PDB entry 8UW2 | X-ray diffraction, 2.20 A resolution | chains A and B

[Chain A]
Molecule: RAC-alpha serine/threonine-protein kinase
Organism: Homo sapiens
UniProtKB: P31749 (AKT1_HUMAN); aligned to UniProt positions 2-446 over residues 2-446
Sequence (438 residues; numbered 2 to 446; 7 numbers in that range are skipped by the numbering (no residue carries them; nothing is unmodelled there); the number before each row is that of its first residue):
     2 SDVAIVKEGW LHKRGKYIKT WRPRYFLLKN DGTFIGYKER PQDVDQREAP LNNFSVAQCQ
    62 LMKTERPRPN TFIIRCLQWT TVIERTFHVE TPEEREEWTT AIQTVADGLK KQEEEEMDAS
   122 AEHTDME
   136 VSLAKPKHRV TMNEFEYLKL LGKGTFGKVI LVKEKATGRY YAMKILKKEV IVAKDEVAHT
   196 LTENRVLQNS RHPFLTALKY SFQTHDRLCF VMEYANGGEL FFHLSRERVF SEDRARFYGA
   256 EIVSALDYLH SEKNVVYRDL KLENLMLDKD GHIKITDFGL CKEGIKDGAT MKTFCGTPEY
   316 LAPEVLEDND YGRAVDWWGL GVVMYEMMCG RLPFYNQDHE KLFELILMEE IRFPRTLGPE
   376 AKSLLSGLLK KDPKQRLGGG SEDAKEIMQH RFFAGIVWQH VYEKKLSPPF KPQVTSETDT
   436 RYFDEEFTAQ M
Disordered / not traced: 2-3, 45-49, 136-144, 188-199, 300-306, 430-431, 438-446
Construct notes: conflict Lys17 (Glu in P31749), Ala120 (Arg121 in P31749), Ala122 (Gly123 in P31749), Glu123 (Ser124 in P31749), His124 (Pro125 in P31749), Thr125 (Ser126 in P31749)
UniProt features mapped onto this chain:
  - active site: Asp274 (Proton acceptor)
  - binding site (1D-myo-inositol 1,3,4,5-tetrakisphosphate): Lys14 to Gly16, Tyr18, Ile19, Arg23 to Arg25, Asn53, Arg86
  - binding site (ATP): Leu156 to Val164, Lys179
  - modified residue: Lys14 (N6-acetyllysine), Lys20 (N6-acetyllysine), Tyr176 (Phosphotyrosine), Thr308 (Phosphothreonine)
  - glycosylation (O-linked (GlcNAc) threonine): Thr305, Thr312
  - cross-link: Lys284 (Glycyl lysine isopeptide (Lys-Gly) (interchain with G-Cter in ubiquitin))
Covalently attached groups: compound XOO linked to Lys17
Small-molecule neighbours: XOO (4-{2-[({4-[(2P)-2-(2-aminopyridin-3-yl)-5-phenyl-3H-imidazo[4,5-b]pyridin-3-yl]phenyl}methyl)amino]ethyl}-2-hydroxybenzaldehyde): Tyr18, Asn53, Asn54, Gln79, Trp80, Ile84, Ser205, Leu210, Thr211, Leu264, Lys268, Val270, Val271, Tyr272, Arg273, Asp274, Ile290, Thr291, Asp292, Lys297, Glu298

[Chain B]
Molecule: NB41
Organism: Lama glama
Sequence (126 residues; each row starts with the number of its first residue):
     1 QVQLQESGGG LVQAGGSLRL SCAASGIDVR IKTMAWYRQA PGKQRELLAS VLVSGSTNYA
    61 DPVKGRFTIS RDNAKNTVYL QMNKLIPDDT AVYYCNTYGR LRRDVWGPGT QVTVSSHHHH
   121 HHEPEA
Disordered / not traced: 115-126
Disulfides: Cys22-Cys95

[Interface between chain A and chain B]
Contacting residue pairs - 26 pairs, chain A then chain B:
  Glu115(A) with Arg103(B), salt bridge
  Asp119(A) with Ile31(B); Lys32(B), salt bridge; Thr33(B), hydrogen bond (backbone-backbone); Tyr98(B); Gly99(B), hydrogen bond (side chain-backbone)
  Ala120(A) with Ile31(B), hydrogen bond (backbone-backbone); Val53(B)
  Ala122(A) with Thr33(B), hydrogen bond (backbone-side chain); Leu52(B); Tyr98(B), hydrophobic
  Glu123(A) with Leu52(B)
  His124(A) with Leu47(B); Ser50(B), hydrogen bond; Asn58(B), hydrogen bond
  Thr125(A) with Tyr98(B)
  Asp126(A) with Thr33(B); Ala35(B); Tyr37(B), hydrogen bond (backbone-side chain); Leu47(B); Tyr98(B); Leu101(B)
  Met127(A) with Leu47(B), hydrophobic; Leu101(B); Arg102(B), hydrogen bond (backbone-side chain)
  Glu128(A) with Arg45(B)
Interface residues without a listed pair, chain A (12 interface residues in all): Glu116, Met118
Interface residues without a listed pair, chain B (19 interface residues in all): Met34, Asn96, Thr97

[Overview]
12 residues of chain A and 19 residues of chain B are in contact; the contacts include 8 hydrogen bonds and 2
salt bridges. Polar pairs include Glu115(A)-Arg103(B), Asp119(A)-Lys32(B) and Asp119(A)-Gly99(B). Compound XOO
is covalently linked to Lys17(A).
Chain A is RAC-alpha serine/threonine-protein kinase (Homo sapiens) and chain B is NB41 (Lama glama); the
structure, Structure of AKT1(E17K) with compound 3 (zinc-free), was determined by X-ray diffraction (same
publication as 8UVY, 8UW7, 8UW9 and 9C1W).
